Entry 7LPN (electron microscopy, 3.61 A resolution); this record covers chains C and D of the 9 polymer chains in the assembly.

# Chain C
Name: Envelope glycoprotein gp160
Source organism: Human immunodeficiency virus 1
UniProt: Q2N0S6 (Q2N0S6_9HIV1); the construct lacks a stretch of the UniProt sequence and is renumbered around it, so the offset changes along the chain: 31-141 = UniProt 30-140; 150-185 = UniProt 141-176; 188-309 = UniProt 187-308; 312-321 = UniProt 309-318; 2 more segments
Chain sequence (476 residues; numbered 31 to 508 plus 11 insertion-coded residues; 13 numbers in that range are skipped by the numbering (no residue carries them; nothing is unmodelled there); the number before each row is that of its first residue; a row labelled like 185A-185J holds insertion residues (185A, then the next letters in order)):
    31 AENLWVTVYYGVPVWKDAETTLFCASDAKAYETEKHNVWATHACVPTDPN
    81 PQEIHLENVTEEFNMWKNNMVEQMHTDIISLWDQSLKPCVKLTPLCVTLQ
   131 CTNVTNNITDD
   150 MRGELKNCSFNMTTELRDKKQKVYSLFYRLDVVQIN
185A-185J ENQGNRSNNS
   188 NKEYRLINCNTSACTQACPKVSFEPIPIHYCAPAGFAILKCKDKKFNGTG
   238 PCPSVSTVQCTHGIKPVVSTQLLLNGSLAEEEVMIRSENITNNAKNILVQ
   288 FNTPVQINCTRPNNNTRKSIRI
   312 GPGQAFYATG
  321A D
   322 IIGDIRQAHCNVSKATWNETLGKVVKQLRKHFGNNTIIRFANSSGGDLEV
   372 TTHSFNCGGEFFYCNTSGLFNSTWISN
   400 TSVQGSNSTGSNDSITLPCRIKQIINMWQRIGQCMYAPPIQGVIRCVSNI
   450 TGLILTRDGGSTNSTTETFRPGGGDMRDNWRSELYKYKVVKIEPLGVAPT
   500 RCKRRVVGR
Unresolved in the structure: 31, 185A-185J, 400-410, 506-508
Differences from the reference sequence: engineered mutation Cys201 (Ile200 in Q2N0S6), Asn332 (Thr330 in Q2N0S6), Cys433 (Ala430 in Q2N0S6), Cys501 (Ala498 in Q2N0S6)
Disulfide bonds: Cys54-Cys74, Cys119-Cys205, Cys126-Cys196, Cys131-Cys157, Cys201-Cys433, Cys218-Cys247, Cys228-Cys239, Cys296-Cys331, Cys378-Cys445, Cys385-Cys418
Glycans and other covalent adducts: N-acetylglucosamine (NAG) linked to Asn88, Asn133, Asn137, Asn156, Asn160, Asn197, Asn234, Asn262, Asn276, Asn295, Asn301, Asn332, Asn339, Asn355, Asn363, Asn386, Asn392, Asn448

# Chain D
Name: J3 vhh
Source organism: Lama glama
Notes: antibody fragment or engineered binder
Chain sequence (130 residues; each row starts with the number of its first residue; note: 2 numbers in that range are skipped by the numbering (no residue carries them; nothing is unmodelled there); a row labelled like 82A-82C holds insertion residues (82A, then the next letters in order)):
     1 EVQLVESGGGLVQAGGFLRLSCELRGSIFNQYAMAWFRQAPGKEREFVAG
    51 MG
    55 AVPHYGEFVKGRFTISRDNAKSTVYLQM
82A-82C SSL
    83 KPEDTAIYFCARSKSTYI
100A-100G SYNSNGY
   101 DYWGRGTQVTVSSAAAHHHHHH
Unresolved in the structure: 113-122
Disulfide bonds: Cys22-Cys92

# How chain C and chain D interact
Pairs across the interface (31; chain C residue first):
  His105(C) with Gln31(D)
  Asn280(C) with Asn100E(D)
  Ala281(C) with Lys96(D), hydrogen bond (backbone-side chain); Asn100E(D)
  Asn283(C) with Lys96(D)
  Ser365(C) with Ser100A(D), hydrogen bond; Asn100C(D)
  Gly366(C) with Tyr100B(D), hydrogen bond (backbone-backbone)
  Gly367(C) with Ile100(D); Tyr100B(D)
  Asp368(C) with His58(D), salt bridge; Tyr99(D); Ile100(D), hydrogen bond (backbone-backbone)
  Glu370(C) with Tyr99(D), hydrogen bond
  Val371(C) with Tyr99(D), hydrophobic
  Asn425(C) with Ala55(D)
  Trp427(C) with Thr98(D); Tyr99(D)
  Gln428(C) with Gln31(D)
  Arg429(C) with Asn30(D)
  Ile430(C) with Asn30(D); Gly52(D); Ala55(D); Thr98(D)
  Thr455(C) with Asn100E(D)
  Arg456(C) with Asn100E(D), hydrogen bond (backbone-side chain)
  Gly473(C) with Ser97(D); Tyr99(D)
  Asp474(C) with Lys96(D); Ser97(D)
  Arg476(C) with Tyr32(D)
Other interface residues (no listed pair), chain C (24 interface residues in all): Ile109, Asp457, Arg469, Met475
Other interface residues (no listed pair), chain D (18 interface residues in all): Val56, Arg71, Tyr100G

# In short
24 residues of chain C and 18 residues of chain D are in contact, with 6 hydrogen bonds and 1 salt bridge.
Among the polar pairs are Asp368(C)-His58(D), Ala281(C)-Lys96(D) and Ser365(C)-Ser100A(D). Covalently linked
N-acetylglucosamine: at Asn88(C), Asn133(C), Asn137(C), Asn156(C), Asn160(C) and Asn197(C) and 12 more.
Chain C is Envelope glycoprotein gp160 (Human immunodeficiency virus 1) and chain D is J3 vhh (Lama glama);
the structure, Cryo-EM structure of llama J3 VHH antibody in complex with HIV-1 Env BG505 DS-SOSIP.664, was
determined by electron microscopy together with 7R73, 7R74, 7RI1 and 7RI2 from the same study.
